8K27 - chains P and G of the 12 polymer chains in the assembly; structure by electron microscopy, 3.60 A resolution.

[Chain P]
Molecule: 60-nt RNA strand
Source organism: Vibrio phage ICP1_2004_A
Sequence (60 nucleotides; numbered -7 to 52; the number before each row is that of its first residue; numbers below 1 keep their minus sign (C-7 is residue -7)):
    -7 CUUAAAGAGU CAACCCUUUG CUUAUCUUCC CUAUUUAAAU GUUAGCAGCC GCAUAGGCUG

[Chain G]
Protein: Csy3
Source organism: Vibrio phage ICP1_2004_A
Reference sequence: F1D5V6 (F1D5V6_9CAUD); residues 1-306 here = UniProt positions 1-306
Sequence (306 residues; each row starts with the number of its first residue):
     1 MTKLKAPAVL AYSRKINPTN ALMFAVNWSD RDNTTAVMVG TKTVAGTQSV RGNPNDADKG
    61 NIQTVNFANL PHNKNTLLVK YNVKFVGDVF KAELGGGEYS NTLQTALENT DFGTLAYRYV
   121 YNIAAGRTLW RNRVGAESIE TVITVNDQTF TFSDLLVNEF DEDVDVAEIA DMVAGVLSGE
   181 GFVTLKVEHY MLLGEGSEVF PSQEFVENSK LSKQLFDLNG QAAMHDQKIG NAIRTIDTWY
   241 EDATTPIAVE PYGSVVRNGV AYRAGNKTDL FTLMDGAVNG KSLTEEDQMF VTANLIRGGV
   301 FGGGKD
Not modelled in the structure: 1, 304-306

[Chain P / chain G interface]
Residue-residue contacts (38; chain P residue first):
  U20(P) with Leu94(G), base contact
  C21(P) with Ala11(G), base contact; Tyr12(G), hydrogen bond to the sugar; Ser13(G), phosphate contact; Glu93(G), phosphate contact; Gly299(G), hydrogen bond to the sugar; Val300(G), base contact
  C22(P) with Tyr12(G), sugar contact; Ser13(G), phosphate contact; Arg14(G), hydrogen bond to the phosphate; Arg297(G), sugar contact; Gly298(G), sugar contact; Gly299(G), sugar contact
  C23(P) with Arg14(G), salt bridge to the phosphate; Arg234(G), sugar contact
  U24(P) with Trp130(G), base contact; Lys228(G), hydrogen bond to the base; Asn231(G), hydrogen bond to the phosphate; Arg234(G), salt bridge to the phosphate; Arg257(G), hydrogen bond to the sugar
  A25(P) with Gln203(G), hydrogen bond to the sugar; Phe205(G), base contact; His225(G), salt bridge to the phosphate; Gln227(G), hydrogen bond to the phosphate; Arg257(G), phosphate contact
  U26(P) with Gln203(G), base contact; Lys228(G), salt bridge to the phosphate; Arg257(G), salt bridge to the phosphate
  U27(P) with Arg131(G), salt bridge to the phosphate; Gln203(G), phosphate contact
  A29(P) with Val44(G), base contact; Ala45(G), hydrogen bond to the sugar; Gly46(G), sugar contact; Thr47(G), hydrogen bond to the base; Asn61(G), hydrogen bond to the base
  A30(P) with Ala45(G), phosphate contact; Thr47(G), phosphate contact
  A31(P) with Ala45(G), hydrogen bond to the phosphate
Interface residues without a listed pair, chain P (12 interface residues in all): U28
Interface residues without a listed pair, chain G (30 interface residues in all): Gln63, Ser202, Glu204, Ser212, Glu250

[Summary]
12 residues of chain P and 30 residues of chain G are in contact; the contacts include 12 hydrogen bonds and 6
salt bridges. Polar pairs include U24(P)-Lys228(G), A29(P)-Thr47(G) and A29(P)-Asn61(G).
Here chain P is a 60-nt RNA strand and chain G is Csy3, both from Vibrio phage ICP1_2004_A. Entry 8K27 (ICP1
Csy-dsDNA complex (partial duplex)) was determined by electron microscopy.
